PDB entry 5HH7 | X-ray diffraction, 1.90 A resolution | chains A and P

[Chain A]
Molecule: Origin of replication complex subunit 1B
Organism: Arabidopsis thaliana
Notes: fragment: BAH-PHD cassette
UniProt: Q9SU24 (ORC1B_ARATH); residue numbers follow UniProt; this construct covers 118-349
Chain sequence (233 residues; each row starts with the number of its first residue):
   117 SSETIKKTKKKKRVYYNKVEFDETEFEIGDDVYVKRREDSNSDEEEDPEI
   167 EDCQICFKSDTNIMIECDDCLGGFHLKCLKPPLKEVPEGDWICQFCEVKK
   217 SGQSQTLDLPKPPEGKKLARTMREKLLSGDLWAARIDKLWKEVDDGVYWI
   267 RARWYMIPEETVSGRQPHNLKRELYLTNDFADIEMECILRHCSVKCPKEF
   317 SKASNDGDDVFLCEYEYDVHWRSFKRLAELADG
Not modelled in the structure: 117-127, 156-161, 216-234, 345-349
Sequence notes: expression tag (117)
Bound ions: Zn2+ site 1: Cys-169, Cys-172, His-191, Cys-194; Zn2+ site 2: Cys-183, Cys-186, Cys-209, Cys-212
Curated features (UniProtKB/Swiss-Prot):
  - zinc finger: Ile-166 to Lys-215 (PHD-type)
  - region (Histone H3 binding): Asp-163 to Leu-187, Pro-203 to Trp-207, Ala-319 to Asp-324
  - binding site (Zn(2+)): Cys-169, Cys-172, Cys-183, Cys-186, His-191, Cys-194, Cys-209, Cys-212
  - mutagenesis: Cys-183 to Cys-186 (In ORC1b-PHD(C/A); reduced H3K4me3 interaction), Phe-190 (F190A: In ORC1b-PHD(F/A); reduced H3K4me3 interaction)
What the authors report for this chain:
  - contacts within the chain: Arg-152/Trp-248, Arg-152/Trp-270, Glu-167/Arg-239 (salt bridge), Glu-182/Arg-288 (salt bridge), Asp-163/Arg-306 (salt bridge)

[Chain P]
Molecule: Histone H3 1-15 peptide
Organism: Arabidopsis thaliana
Chain sequence (15 residues; row label = number of the first residue in the row):
     1 ARTKQTARKSTGGKA
Not modelled in the structure: 10-15
What the authors report for this chain:
  - mutagenesis - K4A: abolished binding to Origin of replication complex subunit 1B (chain A)
  - post-translational modification sites: Thr-3, Lys-4

[Chain A / chain P interface]
Contacting residue pairs (34; chain A residue first):
  Asp-163(A) / Arg-8(P)  salt bridge
  Pro-164(A) / Arg-8(P)  hydrogen bond (backbone-side chain)
  Glu-165(A) / Gln-5(P)  hydrogen bond (backbone-side chain)
  Glu-165(A) / Ala-7(P)
  Glu-165(A) / Arg-8(P)  hydrogen bond (side chain-backbone)
  Ile-166(A) / Thr-6(P)
  Glu-167(A) / Lys-4(P)  salt bridge
  Met-180(A) / Thr-3(P)
  Met-180(A) / Lys-4(P)  hydrogen bond (backbone-backbone)
  Ile-181(A) / Arg-2(P)
  Ile-181(A) / Lys-4(P)
  Glu-182(A) / Arg-2(P)  salt bridge
  Glu-182(A) / Lys-4(P)  salt bridge
  Leu-187(A) / Lys-4(P)  hydrogen bond (backbone-side chain)
  Gly-188(A) / Lys-4(P)
  Gly-189(A) / Lys-4(P)
  Val-202(A) / Ala-1(P)
  Val-202(A) / Thr-3(P)
  Pro-203(A) / Ala-1(P)  hydrogen bond (backbone-backbone)
  Glu-204(A) / Ala-1(P)
  Gly-205(A) / Ala-1(P)  hydrogen bond (backbone-backbone)
  Trp-207(A) / Ala-1(P)  hydrophobic
  Arg-239(A) / Lys-4(P)
  Arg-288(A) / Arg-2(P)
  Arg-306(A) / Arg-8(P)
  Ala-319(A) / Arg-2(P)  hydrogen bond (backbone-side chain)
  Ser-320(A) / Arg-2(P)
  Ser-320(A) / Thr-3(P)  hydrogen bond (backbone-backbone)
  Asn-321(A) / Thr-3(P)  hydrogen bond
  Asp-322(A) / Arg-2(P)
  Gly-323(A) / Arg-2(P)  hydrogen bond (backbone-side chain)
  Gly-323(A) / Gln-5(P)
  Asp-324(A) / Gln-5(P)  hydrogen bond (backbone-side chain)
  Val-326(A) / Arg-2(P)
Other interface residues (no listed pair), chain A (28 interface residues in all): Ile-179, Asp-325
The authors on this interface:
  - specific contacts: Asp-163(A)/Arg-8(P) (hydrogen bond), Pro-164(A)/Arg-8(P) (hydrogen bond), Glu-165(A)/Gln-5(P) (hydrogen bond), Glu-165(A)/Arg-8(P) (hydrogen bond), Glu-167(A)/Lys-4(P) (hydrogen bond), Met-180(A)/Lys-4(P) (hydrogen bond), Glu-182(A)/Arg-2(P) (hydrogen bond), Glu-182(A)/Lys-4(P) (hydrogen bond), Leu-187(A)/Lys-4(P) (backbone contact), Pro-203(A)/Ala-1(P) (hydrophobic contact), Gly-205(A)/Ala-1(P) (backbone contact), Trp-207(A)/Ala-1(P) (hydrophobic contact), Ala-319(A)/Arg-2(P) (hydrogen bond), Ser-320(A)/Ala-1(P) (water-mediated contact), Ser-320(A)/Thr-3(P) (hydrogen bond), Asn-321(A)/Ala-1(P) (water-mediated contact), Asn-321(A)/Thr-3(P) (hydrogen bond), Gly-323(A)/Arg-2(P) (hydrogen bond), Gly-323(A)/Thr-3(P) (water-mediated contact), Asp-324(A)/Gln-5(P) (backbone contact)

[In short]
The interface between chain A and chain P involves 28 residues on one side and 8 on the other; the contacts
include 12 hydrogen bonds and 4 salt bridges. Polar pairs include Asp-163(A)/Arg-8(P), Glu-167(A)/Lys-4(P) and
Glu-182(A)/Arg-2(P). The authors report hydrogen bonds between Asp-163(A) and Arg-8(P), Pro-164(A) and
Arg-8(P) and Glu-165(A) and Gln-5(P) among others; backbone contacts between Leu-187(A) and Lys-4(P),
Gly-205(A) and Ala-1(P) and Asp-324(A) and Gln-5(P); hydrophobic contacts between Pro-203(A) and Ala-1(P) and
Trp-207(A) and Ala-1(P). The paper reports that K4A of chain P abolishes binding to Origin of replication
complex subunit 1B (chain A); modification sites Thr-3(P) and Lys-4(P).
Chain A is Origin of replication complex subunit 1B and chain P is Histone H3 1-15 peptide, both from
Arabidopsis thaliana; the structure, crystal structure of Arabidopsis ORC1b BAH-PHD cassette in complex with
unmodified H3 peptide, was determined by X-ray diffraction.
